PDB entry 3MEE | X-ray diffraction, 2.40 A resolution | chains A and B

== Chain A ==
Name: p66 Reverse transcriptase
Organism: HIV-1 M:B_HXB2R
Notes: EC 2.7.7.49
Reference sequence: P04585 (POL_HV1H2); residues 1-560 here correspond to UniProt positions 588-1147 (UniProt number = residue number + 587)
Chain sequence (560 residues; row label = number of the first residue in the row):
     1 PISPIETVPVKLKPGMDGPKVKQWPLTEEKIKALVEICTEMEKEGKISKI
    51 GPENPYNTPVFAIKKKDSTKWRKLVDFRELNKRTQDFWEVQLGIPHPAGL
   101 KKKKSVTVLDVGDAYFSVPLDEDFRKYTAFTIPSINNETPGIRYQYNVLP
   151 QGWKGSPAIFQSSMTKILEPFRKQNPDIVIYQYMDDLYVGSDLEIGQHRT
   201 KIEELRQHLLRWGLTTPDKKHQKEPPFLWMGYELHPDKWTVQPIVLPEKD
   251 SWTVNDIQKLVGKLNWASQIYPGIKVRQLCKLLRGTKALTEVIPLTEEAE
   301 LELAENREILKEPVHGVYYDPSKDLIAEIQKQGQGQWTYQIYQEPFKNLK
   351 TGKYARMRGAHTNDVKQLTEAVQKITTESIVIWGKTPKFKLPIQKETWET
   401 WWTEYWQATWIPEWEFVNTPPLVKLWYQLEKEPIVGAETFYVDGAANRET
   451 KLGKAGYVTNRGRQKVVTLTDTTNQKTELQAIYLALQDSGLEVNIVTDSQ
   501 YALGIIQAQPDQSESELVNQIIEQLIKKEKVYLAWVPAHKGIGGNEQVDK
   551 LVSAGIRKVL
Disordered / not traced: 553-560
Residues lining bound ligands: Rilpivirine (T27; 4-{[4-({4-[(E)-2-cyanoethenyl]-2,6-dimethylphenyl}amino)pyrimidin-2-yl]amino}benzonitrile): Pro95, Leu100, Lys101, Lys103, Val106, Val179, Tyr181, Tyr188, Val189, Gly190, Phe227, Leu228, Trp229, Leu234, His235, Pro236, Tyr318

== Chain B ==
Name: p51 Reverse transcriptase
Organism: HIV-1 M:B_HXB2R
Notes: EC 2.7.7.49
Reference sequence: P04585 (POL_HV1H2); residues 1-440 here correspond to UniProt positions 588-1027 (UniProt number = residue number + 587)
Chain sequence (440 residues; each row starts with the number of its first residue):
     1 PISPIETVPVKLKPGMDGPKVKQWPLTEEKIKALVEICTEMEKEGKISKI
    51 GPENPYNTPVFAIKKKDSTKWRKLVDFRELNKRTQDFWEVQLGIPHPAGL
   101 KKKKSVTVLDVGDAYFSVPLDEDFRKYTAFTIPSINNETPGIRYQYNVLP
   151 QGWKGSPAIFQSSMTKILEPFRKQNPDIVIYQYMDDLYVGSDLEIGQHRT
   201 KIEELRQHLLRWGLTTPDKKHQKEPPFLWMGYELHPDKWTVQPIVLPEKD
   251 SWTVNDIQKLVGKLNWASQIYPGIKVRQLCKLLRGTKALTEVIPLTEEAE
   301 LELAENREILKEPVHGVYYDPSKDLIAEIQKQGQGQWTYQIYQEPFKNLK
   351 TGKYARMRGAHTNDVKQLTEAVQKITTESIVIWGKTPKFKLPIQKETWET
   401 WWTEYWQATWIPEWEFVNTPPLVKLWYQLEKEPIVGAETF
Disordered / not traced: 1-5, 66-67, 216-231, 357-361, 430-440

== Interface between chain A and chain B ==
Contacting residue pairs - 111 pairs, chain A then chain B:
  Val8(A) - Glu53(B)
  Pro9(A) - Glu53(B)
  Gln85(A) - Glu53(B)  hydrogen bond (side chain-backbone)
  Asp86(A) - Lys20(B)  salt bridge
  Asp86(A) - Pro55(B)
  Phe87(A) - Pro52(B)
  Phe87(A) - Pro55(B)
  Trp88(A) - Pro52(B)  hydrogen bond (backbone-backbone)
  Trp88(A) - Asn54(B)
  Trp88(A) - Pro55(B)
  Trp88(A) - Asn57(B)
  Trp88(A) - Thr131(B)
  Trp88(A) - Arg143(B)
  Gln91(A) - Pro140(B)
  Gln91(A) - Gly141(B)  hydrogen bond (side chain-backbone)
  Gly93(A) - Asn137(B)
  Ile94(A) - Asn137(B)
  Pro95(A) - Asn136(B)
  Pro95(A) - Asn137(B)
  His96(A) - Asn136(B)  hydrogen bond (backbone-side chain)
  Gly99(A) - Asn136(B)
  Gly99(A) - Glu138(B)
  Leu100(A) - Asn136(B)
  Leu100(A) - Glu138(B)
  Lys101(A) - Glu138(B)  salt bridge
  Ala158(A) - Pro52(B)
  Ser162(A) - Pro52(B)
  Thr165(A) - Pro140(B)
  Tyr181(A) - Glu138(B)
  Gln182(A) - Pro140(B)
  Arg356(A) - Glu396(B)  salt bridge
  Arg358(A) - Gln394(B)  hydrogen bond
  Arg358(A) - Glu396(B)  salt bridge
  Glu370(A) - Gln394(B)
  Gln373(A) - Thr397(B)  hydrogen bond
  Gln373(A) - Trp401(B)
  Thr376(A) - Thr400(B)
  Thr376(A) - Trp401(B)
  Thr377(A) - Thr400(B)
  Ile380(A) - Pro25(B)  hydrophobic
  Ile380(A) - Leu26(B)
  Val381(A) - Pro25(B)  hydrophobic
  Val381(A) - Ile135(B)
  Val381(A) - Asn136(B)  hydrogen bond (backbone-backbone)
  Ile382(A) - Ile135(B)
  Ile382(A) - Asn136(B)
  Trp383(A) - Ile135(B)
  Gly384(A) - Thr27(B)
  Gly384(A) - Glu28(B)  hydrogen bond (backbone-backbone)
  Gly384(A) - Ile135(B)
  Trp402(A) - Lys331(B)  hydrogen bond (backbone-side chain)
  Trp402(A) - Asp364(B)  hydrogen bond
  Tyr405(A) - Lys331(B)
  Trp406(A) - Lys331(B)
  Trp406(A) - Asn418(B)
  Trp406(A) - Thr419(B)
  Gln407(A) - Lys331(B)  hydrogen bond (backbone-side chain)
  Gln407(A) - Pro392(B)
  Gln407(A) - Ile393(B)
  Gln407(A) - Val417(B)
  Gln407(A) - Asn418(B)
  Gln407(A) - Thr419(B)
  Ala408(A) - Asp364(B)
  Ala408(A) - Pro392(B)  hydrogen bond (backbone-backbone)
  Ala408(A) - Ile393(B)
  Thr409(A) - Asp364(B)  hydrogen bond (backbone-side chain)
  Trp410(A) - Thr362(B)
  Trp410(A) - Asn363(B)
  Trp410(A) - Val365(B)  hydrophobic
  Trp410(A) - Trp401(B)
  Pro412(A) - Trp401(B)
  Pro433(A) - Asn255(B)
  Pro433(A) - Leu289(B)  hydrophobic
  Pro433(A) - Thr290(B)
  Ile434(A) - Thr290(B)
  Val435(A) - Thr290(B)
  Thr439(A) - Lys287(B)
  Thr439(A) - Ala288(B)
  Thr439(A) - Leu289(B)  hydrogen bond (side chain-backbone)
  Tyr441(A) - Val254(B)
  Tyr441(A) - Gln258(B)  hydrogen bond
  Tyr441(A) - Lys287(B)  hydrogen bond (side chain-backbone)
  Val458(A) - Thr286(B)
  Thr459(A) - Thr286(B)  hydrogen bond (backbone-side chain)
  Asn460(A) - Thr286(B)
  Asn460(A) - Lys287(B)
  Asn460(A) - Ala288(B)
  Asn494(A) - Leu289(B)
  Val496(A) - Leu289(B)  hydrophobic
  Gln500(A) - Pro420(B)
  Gln500(A) - Pro421(B)
  Gln500(A) - Leu422(B)
  Leu503(A) - Leu422(B)  hydrophobic
  Tyr532(A) - Asn255(B)  hydrogen bond
  Tyr532(A) - Lys259(B)
  Tyr532(A) - Leu289(B)  hydrophobic
  Trp535(A) - Leu422(B)  hydrophobic
  Trp535(A) - Trp426(B)  hydrophobic
  Val536(A) - Gln258(B)
  Pro537(A) - Asn265(B)
  Lys540(A) - Asn265(B)
  Lys540(A) - Val276(B)
  Ile542(A) - Val261(B)  hydrophobic
  Ile542(A) - Cys280(B)  hydrophobic
  Ile542(A) - Leu283(B)  hydrophobic
  Gly543(A) - Leu283(B)  hydrogen bond (backbone-backbone)
  Gly543(A) - Arg284(B)
  Gly543(A) - Gly285(B)
  Gly544(A) - Gly285(B)  hydrogen bond (backbone-backbone)
  Gln547(A) - Gly285(B)
  Gln547(A) - Thr286(B)
Interface residues without a listed pair, chain A (69 interface residues in all): Leu92, Ile159, Arg172, Ile180, Thr386, Thr403, Glu432, Gly504, Gln507, Ala534
Interface residues without a listed pair, chain B (60 interface residues in all): Tyr56, Thr139, Gly262, Gly333, Trp337, Tyr405, Lys424

== Overview ==
Chain A and chain B form an interface of 69 and 60 residues respectively; the contacts include 20 hydrogen
bonds and 4 salt bridges. Among the polar pairs are Asp86(A)-Lys20(B), Lys101(A)-Glu138(B) and
Arg356(A)-Glu396(B). Chain A binds Rilpivirine.
Chain A is p66 Reverse transcriptase and chain B is p51 Reverse transcriptase, both from HIV-1 M:B_HXB2R; the
structure, HIV-1 Reverse Transcriptase in Complex with TMC278, was determined by X-ray diffraction together
with 3MEC, 3MED and 3MEG from the same study.
